3VA3 - chains A and B of the 4 polymer chains in the assembly; structure by X-ray diffraction, 2.71 A resolution.

[Chain A (and B)]
Protein: Ribonuclease T
Source organism: Escherichia coli
Notes: EC 3.1.13.-; chain B of this document is another copy of the same molecule, construct and numbering; everything in this record applies to it too
UniProt: P30014 (RNT_ECOLI); numbering as in UniProt (aligned over 1-215)
Amino-acid sequence (235 residues; row label = number of the first residue in the row; numbers below 1 keep their minus sign (Met-19 is residue -19)):
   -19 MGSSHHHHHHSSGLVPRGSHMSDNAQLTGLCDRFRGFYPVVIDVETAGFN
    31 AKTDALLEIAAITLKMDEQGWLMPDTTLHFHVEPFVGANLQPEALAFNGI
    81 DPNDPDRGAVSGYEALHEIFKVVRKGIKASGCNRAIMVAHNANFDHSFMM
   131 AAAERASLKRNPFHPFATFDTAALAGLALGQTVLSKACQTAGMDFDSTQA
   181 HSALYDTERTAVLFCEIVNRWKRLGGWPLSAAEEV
Not modelled in the structure: -19 to 5, 211-215 (chain B: -19 to 7, 213-215)
Differences from the reference sequence: expression tag (-19 to 0); engineered mutation Gly92 (Glu in P30014)
Ligand contacts: Co2+ (CO): Val62, Phe65, Gly92, Arg135
Swiss-Prot annotation at these positions:
  - active site: His181 (Proton donor/acceptor)
  - binding site (Mg(2+)): Asp23, Glu25, His181, Asp186
  - site (Important for substrate binding and specificity): Phe29, Glu73, Phe77, Phe124, Phe146
  - mutagenesis: Arg13 (R13A: Strongly reduces affinity for RNA. Nearly abolishes enzyme activity), Arg15 (R15A: Strongly reduces affinity for RNA), Asp23 (D23A: Nearly abolishes enzyme activity), Glu25 (E25A: Nearly abolishes enzyme activity), Phe29 (F29A: Abolishes enzyme activity; when associated with A-73 and A-77), Glu73 (E73A: Reduces enzyme activity. Abolishes enzyme activity; when associated with A-29 and A-77), Phe77 (F77A: Abolishes enzyme activity; when associated with A-29 and A-73), Lys108 (K108A: Strongly reduces affinity for RNA), Arg114 (R114A: Strongly reduces affinity for RNA), Phe124 (F124A: Abolishes enzyme activity; when associated with A-146), Lys139 (K139A: Reduces affinity for RNA), Phe146 (F146A: Abolishes enzyme activity; when associated with A-124), 3 further mutagenesis entries in UniProt

[Chain A / chain B interface]
Pairs across the interface (58):
  Arg13(A) - Gly156(B)  hydrogen bond (side chain-backbone)
  Arg13(A) - Leu157(B)  hydrogen bond (side chain-backbone)
  Arg13(A) - Gly160(B)
  Phe14(A) - Gly156(B)
  Arg15(A) - Gly160(B)
  Arg15(A) - Thr162(B)  hydrogen bond
  Arg15(A) - Val163(B)
  Phe17(A) - Thr162(B)
  Asn123(A) - Asn123(B)  hydrogen bond
  Thr148(A) - Asp150(B)
  Thr148(A) - Ala153(B)
  Phe149(A) - Ala153(B)  hydrophobic
  Asp150(A) - Thr148(B)
  Asp150(A) - Ala153(B)
  Ala153(A) - Thr148(B)
  Ala153(A) - Phe149(B)  hydrophobic
  Ala153(A) - Asp150(B)
  Ala153(A) - Leu154(B)
  Leu154(A) - Ala153(B)
  Leu154(A) - Leu154(B)  hydrophobic
  Leu154(A) - Leu157(B)  hydrophobic
  Gly156(A) - Arg13(B)  hydrogen bond (backbone-side chain)
  Gly156(A) - Phe14(B)
  Leu157(A) - Arg13(B)  hydrogen bond (backbone-side chain)
  Leu157(A) - Leu154(B)  hydrophobic
  Leu157(A) - Ile197(B)  hydrophobic
  Leu157(A) - Val198(B)  hydrophobic
  Leu157(A) - Trp201(B)  hydrophobic
  Ala158(A) - Trp201(B)  hydrophobic
  Ala158(A) - Leu209(B)
  Leu159(A) - Trp207(B)
  Leu159(A) - Leu209(B)
  Gly160(A) - Arg13(B)
  Gly160(A) - Arg15(B)
  Gly160(A) - Trp207(B)
  Thr162(A) - Arg15(B)  hydrogen bond
  Thr162(A) - Phe17(B)
  Val163(A) - Arg15(B)
  Thr170(A) - Leu209(B)
  Ile197(A) - Leu157(B)  hydrophobic
  Val198(A) - Leu157(B)  hydrophobic
  Arg200(A) - Leu209(B)
  Trp201(A) - Leu157(B)  hydrogen bond (side chain-backbone)
  Trp201(A) - Ala158(B)
  Trp201(A) - Arg200(B)
  Trp201(A) - Trp201(B)  hydrophobic
  Trp201(A) - Leu204(B)  hydrophobic
  Leu204(A) - Leu204(B)
  Leu204(A) - Gly205(B)
  Leu204(A) - Gly206(B)
  Gly205(A) - Leu204(B)
  Gly206(A) - Leu204(B)
  Trp207(A) - Leu159(B)
  Trp207(A) - Gly160(B)
  Leu209(A) - Ala158(B)
  Leu209(A) - Leu159(B)
  Leu209(A) - Thr170(B)
  Leu209(A) - Arg200(B)
Other interface residues (no listed pair), chain A (32 interface residues in all): Asn121, Phe146, Ala147, Ala152, Gln161
Other interface residues (no listed pair), chain B (31 interface residues in all): Asn121, Phe146, Ala152, Gln161

[Summary]
The interface between chain A and chain B involves 32 residues on one side and 31 on the other; the contacts
include 8 hydrogen bonds. Polar pairs include Arg13(A)-Gly156(B), Arg13(A)-Leu157(B) and Arg15(A)-Thr162(B).
Bound to chain A: Co2+.
Both chains are Ribonuclease T (Escherichia coli). Entry 3VA3 (Crystal structure of RNase T in complex with a
duplex DNA product (stem loop DNA with ...) was determined by X-ray diffraction.
